3HJ4 - chain A; structure by X-ray diffraction, 1.56 A resolution.

Chain A:
Molecule: Minor Editosome-Associated TUTase
From: Trypanosoma brucei
Reference sequence: Q4GZ86 (Q4GZ86_9TRYP); residues 3-385 here = UniProt positions 3-385
Amino-acid sequence (384 residues; row label = number of the first residue in the row; note: 1 number in that range is skipped by the numbering (no residue carries it; nothing is unmodelled there)):
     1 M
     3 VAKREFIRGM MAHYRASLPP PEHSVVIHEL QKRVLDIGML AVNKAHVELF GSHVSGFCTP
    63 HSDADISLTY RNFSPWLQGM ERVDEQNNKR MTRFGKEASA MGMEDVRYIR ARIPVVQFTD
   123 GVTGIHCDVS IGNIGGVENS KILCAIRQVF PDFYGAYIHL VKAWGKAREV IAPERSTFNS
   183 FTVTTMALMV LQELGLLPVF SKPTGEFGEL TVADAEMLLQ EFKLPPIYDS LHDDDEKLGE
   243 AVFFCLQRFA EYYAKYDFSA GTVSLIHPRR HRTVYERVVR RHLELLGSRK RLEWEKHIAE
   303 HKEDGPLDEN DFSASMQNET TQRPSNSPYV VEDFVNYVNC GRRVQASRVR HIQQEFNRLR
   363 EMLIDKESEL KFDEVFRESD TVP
Disordered / not traced: 1, 384-385
Modified / non-standard residues: Mse-1 (selenomethionine); Mse-12, Mse-13, Mse-41, Mse-82, Mse-93, Mse-103, Mse-105, Mse-188, Mse-191, Mse-219, Mse-318, Mse-364 (selenomethionine; parent Met)
Reported in the primary citation:
  - catalytic residues: Asp-130 (by similarity / conservation)

In short:
From the paper: the catalytic residue Asp-130.
Chain A is Minor Editosome-Associated TUTase (Trypanosoma brucei); the structure, Minor Editosome-Associated
TUTase 1, was determined by X-ray diffraction together with 3HIY and 3HJ1 from the same study.
